Entry 4G4O (X-ray diffraction, 1.95 A resolution); this record covers chains A and B of the 3 polymer chains in the assembly.

Chain A:
Protein: Formamidopyrimidine-DNA glycosylase
Organism: Geobacillus stearothermophilus
Notes: EC 3.2.2.23; fragment: MutM
UniProt: P84131 (P84131_GEOSE); residue numbers follow UniProt; this construct covers 2-274
Amino-acid sequence (273 residues; row label = number of the first residue in the row):
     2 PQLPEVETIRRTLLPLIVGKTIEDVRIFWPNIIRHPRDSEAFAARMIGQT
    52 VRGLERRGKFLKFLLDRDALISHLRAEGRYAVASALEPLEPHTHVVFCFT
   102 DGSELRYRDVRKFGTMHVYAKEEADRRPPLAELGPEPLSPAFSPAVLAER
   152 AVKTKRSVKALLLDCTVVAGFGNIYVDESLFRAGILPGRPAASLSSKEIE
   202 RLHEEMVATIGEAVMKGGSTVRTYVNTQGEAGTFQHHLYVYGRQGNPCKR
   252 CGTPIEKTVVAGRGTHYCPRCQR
Not modelled in the structure: 217-237
Sequence notes: engineered mutation Ala77 (Met in P84131), Cys166 (Gln in P84131)
Bound ions: Zn2+: Cys249, Cys252, Cys269, Cys272
What the authors report for this chain:
  - conformationally variable residues (order/disorder transition): Lys217 to His237
  - binding site for the 16-nt DNA strand: Phe114
  - mutagenesis - M77A: unchanged catalytic activity
  - mutagenesis - M77A: unchanged binding to non-lesion-containing DNA
  - mutagenesis - R76A: decreased catalytic activity on oxoG-containing substrate
  - mutagenesis - R76K, R76M: decreased catalytic activity on oxoG

Chain B:
Molecule: 16-nt DNA strand
Sequence (16 nucleotides; row label = number of the first residue in the row):
     1 AGGTAGACTCGGACGC
Not modelled in the structure: 15-16

Chain A / chain B interface:
Contacting residue pairs (15; chain A residue first):
  Trp30(A) - DC10(B)  phosphate contact
  Asn32(A) - DC10(B)  phosphate contact
  Val111(A) - DG11(B)  sugar contact
  Val111(A) - DG12(B)  phosphate contact
  Arg112(A) - DC10(B)  sugar contact
  Arg112(A) - DG11(B)  hydrogen bond to the base
  Arg112(A) - DG12(B)  hydrogen bond to the sugar
  Lys113(A) - DC10(B)  phosphate contact
  Lys113(A) - DG11(B)  salt bridge to the phosphate
  Phe114(A) - DT9(B)  base contact
  Phe114(A) - DC10(B)  base contact
  Thr155(A) - DT4(B)  hydrogen bond to the phosphate
  Lys156(A) - DT4(B)  hydrogen bond to the phosphate
  Arg157(A) - DT4(B)  salt bridge to the phosphate
  Arg157(A) - DA5(B)  salt bridge to the phosphate
Also at the interface, not in a pair above, chain A (10 interface residues in all): Lys154

Summary:
10 residues of chain A face 6 of chain B across their interface; the contacts include 4 hydrogen bonds and 3
salt bridges. Polar pairs include Arg112(A)-DG11(B), Arg112(A)-DG12(B) and Thr155(A)-DT4(B). From the paper: a
binding site for the 16-nt DNA strand at Phe114(A); R76K and R76M of chain A reduce catalytic activity on
oxoG; 4 substitutions were tested in all.
Here chain A is Formamidopyrimidine-DNA glycosylase (Geobacillus stearothermophilus) and chain B is a 16-nt
DNA strand. Entry 4G4O (MutM containing M77A mutation bound to oxoG-containing DNA) was determined by X-ray
diffraction, deposited together with 4G4N, 4G4Q and 4G4R.
